1V9U - chains 1 and 2 of the 5 polymer chains in the assembly; structure by X-ray diffraction, 3.60 A resolution.

# Chain 1
Name: Coat protein VP1
Organism: Human rhinovirus 2
UniProtKB: P04936 (POLG_HRV2); residues 1-289 here correspond to UniProt positions 568-856 (UniProt number = residue number + 567)
Amino-acid sequence (289 residues; row label = number of the first residue in the row):
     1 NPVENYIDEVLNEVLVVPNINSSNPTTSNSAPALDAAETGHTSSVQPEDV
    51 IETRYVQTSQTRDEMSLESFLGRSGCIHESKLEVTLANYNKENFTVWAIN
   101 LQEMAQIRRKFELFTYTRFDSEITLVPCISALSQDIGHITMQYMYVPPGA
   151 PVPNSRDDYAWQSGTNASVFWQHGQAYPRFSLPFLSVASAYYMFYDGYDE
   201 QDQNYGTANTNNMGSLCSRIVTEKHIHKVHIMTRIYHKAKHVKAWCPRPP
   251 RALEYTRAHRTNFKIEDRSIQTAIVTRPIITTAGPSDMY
Unresolved in the structure: 1-14, 284-289
Swiss-Prot annotation at these positions:
  - site: A283, G284 (Cleavage)

# Chain 2
Name: Coat protein VP2
Organism: Human rhinovirus 2
UniProtKB: P04936 (POLG_HRV2); residues 1-261 here correspond to UniProt positions 70-330 (UniProt number = residue number + 69)
Amino-acid sequence (261 residues; each row starts with the number of its first residue):
     1 SPTVEACGYSDRIIQITRGDSTITSQDVANAIVAYGVWPHYLSSKDASAI
    51 DKPSQPDTSSNRFYTLRSVTWSSSSKGWWWKLPDALKDMGIFGENMFYHY
   101 LGRSGYTIHVQCNASKFHQGTLIVALIPEHQIASALHGNVNVGYNYTHPG
   151 ETGREVKAETRLNPDLQPTEEYWLNFDGTLLGNITIFPHQFINLRSNNSA
   201 TIIAPYVNAVPMDSMRSHNNWSLVIIPICPLETSSAINTIPITISISPMC
   251 AEFSGARAKRQ
Unresolved in the structure: 1-11
Swiss-Prot annotation at these positions:
  - site: Q261 (Cleavage)

# Interface between chain 1 and chain 2
Residue-residue contacts - 83 pairs, chain 1 then chain 2:
  A37(1) - F191(2)
  E38(1) - A29(2)
  E38(1) - Q190(2)  hydrogen bond (backbone-side chain)
  E38(1) - F191(2)  hydrogen bond (backbone-backbone)
  E38(1) - N193(2)
  E38(1) - S196(2)  hydrogen bond
  E38(1) - N197(2)
  T39(1) - A29(2)
  T39(1) - I32(2)
  T39(1) - H189(2)
  T39(1) - Q190(2)  hydrogen bond (backbone-side chain)
  G40(1) - H189(2)
  H41(1) - I32(2)
  T115(1) - E129(2)
  Y116(1) - E129(2)  hydrogen bond
  Y116(1) - V207(2)
  Y116(1) - N208(2)
  Y116(1) - A209(2)
  A188(1) - A209(2)
  S189(1) - A209(2)  hydrogen bond (backbone-backbone)
  Y192(1) - N208(2)  hydrogen bond
  Y195(1) - E129(2)
  Y195(1) - Q131(2)
  Y195(1) - D213(2)
  Y195(1) - H218(2)
  D196(1) - K81(2)  salt bridge
  D196(1) - E129(2)  hydrogen bond (backbone-side chain)
  D196(1) - H130(2)
  D196(1) - H218(2)
  D196(1) - N219(2)  hydrogen bond (backbone-backbone)
  D196(1) - W221(2)
  G197(1) - S217(2)
  Y198(1) - V142(2)  hydrogen bond (side chain-backbone)
  Y198(1) - G143(2)  hydrogen bond (side chain-backbone)
  Y198(1) - Y144(2)  hydrogen bond (side chain-backbone)
  Y198(1) - T147(2)  hydrogen bond
  Y198(1) - H148(2)
  Y198(1) - S217(2)  hydrogen bond (backbone-backbone)
  D202(1) - Y144(2)
  D202(1) - R216(2)  salt bridge
  D202(1) - R260(2)  salt bridge
  Y205(1) - H130(2)  hydrogen bond (side chain-backbone)
  Y205(1) - Q131(2)
  Y205(1) - I132(2)  hydrogen bond (side chain-backbone)
  Y205(1) - N141(2)
  Y205(1) - V142(2)
  G206(1) - Q131(2)
  T207(1) - Q131(2)
  C246(1) - Y35(2)
  C246(1) - V207(2)  hydrophobic
  P247(1) - I186(2)  hydrophobic
  R248(1) - P128(2)  hydrogen bond (side chain-backbone)
  R248(1) - E129(2)  hydrogen bond (side chain-backbone)
  R248(1) - I186(2)
  P249(1) - T179(2)
  P249(1) - N183(2)
  P249(1) - I186(2)
  P249(1) - F187(2)
  P250(1) - T179(2)
  R251(1) - D177(2)  hydrogen bond (side chain-backbone)
  R251(1) - G178(2)
  A252(1) - G178(2)  hydrogen bond (backbone-backbone)
  A252(1) - L180(2)  hydrophobic
  L253(1) - L174(2)  hydrophobic
  R257(1) - G138(2)
  R257(1) - N139(2)
  R260(1) - N139(2)
  R260(1) - V140(2)  hydrogen bond (side chain-backbone)
  R260(1) - N141(2)
  T261(1) - Q131(2)  hydrogen bond (side chain-backbone)
  T261(1) - I132(2)  hydrogen bond (side chain-backbone)
  T261(1) - A133(2)
  T261(1) - D177(2)
  N262(1) - A133(2)
  N262(1) - S134(2)  hydrogen bond
  N262(1) - V140(2)
  F263(1) - T169(2)
  F263(1) - L174(2)  hydrophobic
  K264(1) - A135(2)
  K264(1) - L136(2)
  K264(1) - H137(2)  hydrogen bond
  E266(1) - H137(2)
  I274(1) - L180(2)  hydrophobic
Interface residues without a listed pair, chain 1 (43 interface residues in all): A190, F194, D199, E200, N204, H259, I265, I270, T272
Interface residues without a listed pair, chain 2 (53 interface residues in all): N30, E171, W173, V210, S222

# Summary
Chain 1 and chain 2 form an interface of 43 and 53 residues respectively; the contacts include 25 hydrogen
bonds and 3 salt bridges. Among the polar pairs are D196(1)-K81(2), D202(1)-R216(2) and D202(1)-R260(2).
Here chain 1 is Coat protein VP1 and chain 2 is Coat protein VP2, both from Human rhinovirus 2. Entry 1V9U
(Human Rhinovirus 2 bound to a fragment of its cellular receptor protein) was determined by X-ray diffraction.
